PDB entry 8P06 | X-ray diffraction, 2.40 A resolution | chain A

[Chain A]
Name: Casein kinase II subunit alpha
Organism: Homo sapiens
Notes: EC 2.7.11.1
UniProt: P68400 (CSK21_HUMAN); numbering as in UniProt (aligned over 1-337)
Chain sequence (338 residues; row label = number of the first residue in the row; numbering starts at 0):
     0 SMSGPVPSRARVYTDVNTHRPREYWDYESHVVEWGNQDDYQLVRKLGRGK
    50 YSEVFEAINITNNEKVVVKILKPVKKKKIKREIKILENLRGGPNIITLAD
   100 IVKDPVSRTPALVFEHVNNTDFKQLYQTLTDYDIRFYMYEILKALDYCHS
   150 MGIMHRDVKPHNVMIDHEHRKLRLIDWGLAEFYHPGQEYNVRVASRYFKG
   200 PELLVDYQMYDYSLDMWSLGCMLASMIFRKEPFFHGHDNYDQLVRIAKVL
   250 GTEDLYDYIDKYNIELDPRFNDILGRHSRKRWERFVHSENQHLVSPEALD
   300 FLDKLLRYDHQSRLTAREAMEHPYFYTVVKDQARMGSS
Not modelled in the structure: 0-1, 333-337
Sequence notes: expression tag (0)
UniProt features mapped onto this chain:
  - region: Gln36 to Leu41 (Interaction with beta subunit)
  - active site: Asp156 (Proton acceptor)
  - binding site (ATP): Leu45 to Val53, Lys68
  - natural variant: Arg47 (R47Q: In OCNDS), Tyr50 (Y50S: In OCNDS), Asp175 (D175G: In OCNDS), Lys198 (K198R: In OCNDS)
Small-molecule neighbours: WAU (7-(cyclopropylamino)-5-[[2-(1,2,4-triazol-4-yl)pyridin-4-yl]amino]pyrazolo[1,5-a]pyrimidine-3-carbonitrile): Leu45, Gly46, Arg47, Ser51, Val53, Val66, Lys68, Ile95, Phe113, Glu114, His115, Val116, Asn117, Asn118, Met163, Ile174, Asp175

[Summary]
Chain A binds compound WAU. From UniProt: active-site residue Asp156 and 10 ATP-binding residues.
Chain A is Casein kinase II subunit alpha (Homo sapiens); the structure, Crystal structure of human Casein
Kinase II subunit alpha (CK2a1) in complex with
5-((2-(4H-1,2,4-triazol-4-yl)pyridin-4-yl)amino)-7-(cyclopropylamino)pyrazolo[1,5-a]pyrimidine-3-carbonitrile,
was determined by X-ray diffraction, deposited together with 9EZG and 8P07.
